7Z13 - chains 2 and 6 of the 28 polymer chains in the assembly; structure by electron microscopy, 3.40 A resolution.

# Chain 2
Protein: DNA replication licensing factor MCM2
From: Saccharomyces cerevisiae
Notes: EC 3.6.4.12
UniProt: A0A6A5Q1S9 (A0A6A5Q1S9_YEASX); residue numbers follow UniProt; this construct covers 1-868
Amino-acid sequence (868 residues; row label = number of the first residue in the row):
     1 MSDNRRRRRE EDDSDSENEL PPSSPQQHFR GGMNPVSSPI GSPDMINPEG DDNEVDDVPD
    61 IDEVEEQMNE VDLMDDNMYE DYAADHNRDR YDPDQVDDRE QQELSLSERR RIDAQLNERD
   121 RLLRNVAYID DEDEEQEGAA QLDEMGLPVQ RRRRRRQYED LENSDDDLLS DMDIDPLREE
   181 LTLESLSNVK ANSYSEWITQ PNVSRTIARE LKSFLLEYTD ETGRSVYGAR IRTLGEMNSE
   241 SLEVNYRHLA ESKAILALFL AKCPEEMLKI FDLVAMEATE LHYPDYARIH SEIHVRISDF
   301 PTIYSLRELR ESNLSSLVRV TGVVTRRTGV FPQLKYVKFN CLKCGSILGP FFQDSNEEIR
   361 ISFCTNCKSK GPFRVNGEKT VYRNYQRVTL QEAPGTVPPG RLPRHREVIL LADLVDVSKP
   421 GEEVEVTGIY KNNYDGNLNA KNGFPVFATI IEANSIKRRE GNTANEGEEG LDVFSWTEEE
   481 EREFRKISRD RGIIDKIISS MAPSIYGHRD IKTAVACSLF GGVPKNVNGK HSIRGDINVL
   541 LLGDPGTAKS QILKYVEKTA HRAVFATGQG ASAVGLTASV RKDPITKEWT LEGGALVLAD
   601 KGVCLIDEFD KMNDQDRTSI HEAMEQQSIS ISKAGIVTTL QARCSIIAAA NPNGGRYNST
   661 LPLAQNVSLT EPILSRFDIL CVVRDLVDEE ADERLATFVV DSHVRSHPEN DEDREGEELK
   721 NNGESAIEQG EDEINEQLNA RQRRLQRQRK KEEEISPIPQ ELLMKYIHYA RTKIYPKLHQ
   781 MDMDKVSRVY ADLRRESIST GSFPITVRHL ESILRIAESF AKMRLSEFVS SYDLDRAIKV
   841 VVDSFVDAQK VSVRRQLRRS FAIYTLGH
Disordered / not traced: 1-179, 710-737, 868
Metal / ion sites: Zn2+: Cys341, Cys344, Cys364, Cys367
Residues lining bound ligands:
  - ATP (adenosine-5'-triphosphate), molecule 1: Ile505, Tyr506, His508, Pro545, Gly546, Thr547, Ala548, Lys549, Ser550, Gln551, Asp607, Leu695, Val699
  - ATP, molecule 2: His531, Glu625, Gln626, Arg676, Val807, Arg808, Glu811

# Chain 6
Protein: DNA replication licensing factor MCM6
From: Saccharomyces cerevisiae
Notes: EC 3.6.4.12
UniProt: P53091 (MCM6_YEAST); residue numbers follow UniProt; this construct covers 1-1017
Amino-acid sequence (1017 residues; numbered 1 to 1017; the number before each row is that of its first residue):
     1 MSSPFPADTP SSNRPSNSSP PPSSIGAGFG SSSGLDSQIG SRLHFPSSSQ PHVSNSQTGP
    61 FVNDSTQFSS QRLQTDGSAT NDMEGNEPAR SFKSRALNHV KKVDDVTGEK VREAFEQFLE
   121 DFSVQSTDTG EVEKVYRAQI EFMKIYDLNT IYIDYQHLSM RENGALAMAI SEQYYRFLPF
   181 LQKGLRRVVR KYAPELLNTS DSLKRSEGDE GQADEDEQQD DDMNGSSLPR DSGSSAAPGN
   241 GTSAMATRSI TTSTSPEQTE RVFQISFFNL PTVHRIRDIR SEKIGSLLSI SGTVTRTSEV
   301 RPELYKASFT CDMCRAIVDN VEQSFKYTEP TFCPNPSCEN RAFWTLNVTR SRFLDWQKVR
   361 IQENANEIPT GSMPRTLDVI LRGDSVERAK PGDRCKFTGV EIVVPDVTQL GLPGVKPSST
   421 LDTRGISKTT EGLNSGVTGL RSLGVRDLTY KISFLACHVI SIGSNIGASS PDANSNNRET
   481 ELQMAANLQA NNVYQDNERD QEVFLNSLSS DEINELKEMV KDEHIYDKLV RSIAPAVFGH
   541 EAVKKGILLQ MLGGVHKSTV EGIKLRGDIN ICVVGDPSTS KSQFLKYVVG FAPRSVYTSG
   601 KASSAAGLTA AVVRDEEGGD YTIEAGALML ADNGICCIDE FDKMDISDQV AIHEAMEQQT
   661 ISIAKAGIHA TLNARTSILA AANPVGGRYN RKLSLRGNLN MTAPIMSRFD LFFVILDDCN
   721 EKIDTELASH IVDLHMKRDE AIEPPFSAEQ LRRYIKYART FKPILTKEAR SYLVEKYKEL
   781 RKDDAQGFSR SSYRITVRQL ESMIRLSEAI ARANCVDEIT PSFIAEAYDL LRQSIIRVDV
   841 DDVEMDEEFD NIESQSHAAS GNNDDNDDGT GSGVITSEPP ADIEEGQSEA TARPGTSEKK
   901 KTTVTYDKYV SMMNMIVRKI AEVDREGAEE LTAVDIVDWY LLQKENDLGS LAEYWEERRL
   961 AFKVIKRLVK DRILMEIHGT RHNLRDLENE ENENNKTVYV IHPNCEVLDQ LEPQDSS
Disordered / not traced: 1-101, 126-131, 201-259, 464-497, 786-791, 836-1017
Metal / ion sites: Zn2+: Cys311, Cys314, Cys333, Cys338
Residues lining bound ligands:
  - ADP (adenosine-5'-diphosphate): Val537, Phe538, Pro577, Ser578, Thr579, Ser580, Lys581, Ser582, Gln583, Leu727, His730, Ile731
  - ATP (adenosine-5'-triphosphate): Glu657, Gln658, Arg708, Val797, Arg798, Glu801
Curated features (UniProtKB/Swiss-Prot):
  - motif: Ser707 to Asp710 (Arginine finger)
  - binding site (ATP): Gly575 to Ser582
  - modified residue: Ser78 (Phosphoserine), Ser249 (Phosphoserine), Ser372 (Phosphoserine), Thr766 (Phosphothreonine)
  - mutagenesis: Lys581 (K581A: Loss of MCM2-7 complex helicase activity)
Reported in the primary citation:
  - mutagenesis - T423E/R424E: unchanged binding to MCM loading onto origin DNA
  - mutagenesis - T408E/Q409E/L410E/G411E/L412E: unchanged binding to loaded

# Chain 2 / chain 6 interface
Pairs across the interface - 102 pairs, chain 2 then chain 6:
  Arg310(2) - Val300(6)
  Arg310(2) - Glu387(6)
  Glu311(2) - Phe353(6)
  Glu311(2) - Asp355(6)
  Thr325(2) - Asp620(6)
  Arg360(2) - Trp344(6)  hydrogen bond (side chain-backbone)
  Arg360(2) - Thr345(6)
  Gln391(2) - Asp620(6)  hydrogen bond
  Pro394(2) - Leu672(6)  hydrophobic
  Pro399(2) - Met629(6)
  Pro399(2) - Leu630(6)
  Arg401(2) - Lys390(6)
  Arg401(2) - Pro391(6)  hydrogen bond (side chain-backbone)
  Arg404(2) - Thr297(6)  hydrogen bond
  Arg404(2) - Ser298(6)
  Arg404(2) - Glu299(6)
  His405(2) - Glu299(6)  salt bridge
  Asn432(2) - Val348(6)
  Asn432(2) - Phe353(6)
  Tyr434(2) - Tyr327(6)  hydrophobic
  Tyr434(2) - Pro413(6)
  Gly436(2) - Leu412(6)
  Asn437(2) - Lys416(6)
  Asn437(2) - Pro417(6)
  Leu438(2) - Arg301(6)
  Asn439(2) - Phe325(6)
  Asn439(2) - Lys326(6)
  Asn439(2) - Tyr327(6)
  Asn439(2) - Val407(6)
  Asn439(2) - Leu412(6)
  Ala440(2) - Val407(6)  hydrophobic
  Ala440(2) - Thr408(6)
  Ala440(2) - Leu412(6)  hydrophobic
  Asn442(2) - Trp356(6)
  Gly443(2) - Phe325(6)
  Phe444(2) - Glu303(6)
  Phe444(2) - Phe325(6)  hydrophobic
  Phe444(2) - Trp356(6)
  Pro445(2) - Glu303(6)
  Pro445(2) - Leu304(6)  hydrogen bond (backbone-backbone)
  Val446(2) - Pro302(6)
  Val446(2) - Trp356(6)  hydrophobic
  Phe447(2) - Pro302(6)  hydrogen bond (backbone-backbone)
  Phe447(2) - Leu346(6)  hydrophobic
  Ala502(2) - Glu561(6)
  Pro503(2) - Glu561(6)
  Ser504(2) - Thr559(6)
  Ser504(2) - Glu561(6)  hydrogen bond (backbone-side chain)
  Ser550(2) - Gln658(6)
  Gln551(2) - Ile563(6)
  Gln551(2) - Gln658(6)  hydrogen bond
  Lys554(2) - Thr660(6)
  Lys558(2) - Glu561(6)
  Phe565(2) - Ser662(6)  hydrogen bond (backbone-side chain)
  Thr567(2) - Glu654(6)
  Thr567(2) - Ser662(6)
  Gln569(2) - Val650(6)
  Gln569(2) - Lys665(6)
  Gly570(2) - Ile663(6)
  Gly570(2) - Ala664(6)  hydrogen bond (backbone-backbone)
  Gly570(2) - Lys665(6)  hydrogen bond (backbone-side chain)
  Ala571(2) - Ala664(6)
  Ser572(2) - Ala664(6)  hydrogen bond (backbone-backbone)
  Ser572(2) - Lys665(6)
  Val574(2) - Ala666(6)  hydrophobic
  Gly575(2) - Ala664(6)
  Gly575(2) - Lys665(6)
  Gly575(2) - His669(6)
  Ser579(2) - Ala666(6)
  Glu592(2) - Ala666(6)
  Leu598(2) - His669(6)
  Glu608(2) - Val650(6)
  Glu608(2) - His653(6)  salt bridge
  Lys611(2) - Val650(6)
  Lys611(2) - His653(6)
  Arg656(2) - Tyr793(6)  hydrogen bond
  Asp685(2) - Arg781(6)  salt bridge
  Asp685(2) - Ser792(6)
  Leu686(2) - Arg781(6)
  Val687(2) - Ser792(6)
  Glu689(2) - Lys778(6)
  Glu689(2) - Lys782(6)
  Asp692(2) - Tyr777(6)
  Asp692(2) - Arg781(6)  salt bridge
  Glu693(2) - Val774(6)
  Leu695(2) - Val797(6)  hydrophobic
  Ala696(2) - Val774(6)  hydrophobic
  Ala696(2) - Tyr777(6)  hydrophobic
  Thr697(2) - Val774(6)
  Val700(2) - Arg770(6)
  His703(2) - Lys557(6)
  His703(2) - Leu565(6)
  His703(2) - Glu801(6)  salt bridge
  His703(2) - Ile804(6)
  Val704(2) - Arg770(6)
  Ser706(2) - Lys557(6)
  Ser706(2) - Ser558(6)
  Ser706(2) - Thr559(6)  hydrogen bond
  His707(2) - Lys557(6)
  His707(2) - Lys762(6)
  His707(2) - Pro763(6)  hydrogen bond (side chain-backbone)
  His707(2) - Ile764(6)
Also at the interface, not in a pair above, chain 2 (77 interface residues in all): Leu314, Gly400, Leu402, Pro403, Arg406, Thr449, Thr463, Ile505, Pro545, Gly546, Tyr555, Ala566, Gly593, Gly594, Val699, Ser702, Pro708, Glu709, Lys751
Also at the interface, not in a pair above, chain 6 (84 interface residues in all): Arg296, Gln323, Lys358, Ile380, Val386, Val555, His556, Val560, Gly562, Lys564, Glu617, Tyr621, Thr622, Ala625, Ser647, Ala670, Ala703, Leu765, Ala785, Thr796, Arg798, Leu800

# In short
77 residues of chain 2 face 84 of chain 6 across their interface; the contacts include 15 hydrogen bonds and 5
salt bridges. Polar pairs include His405(2)-Glu299(6), Glu608(2)-His653(6) and Asp685(2)-Arg781(6). From the
paper: T423E/R424E of chain 6 leave binding to MCM loading onto origin DNA unchanged;
T408E/Q409E/L410E/G411E/L412E of chain 6 leave binding to loaded unchanged.
Here chain 2 is DNA replication licensing factor MCM2 and chain 6 is DNA replication licensing factor MCM6,
both from Saccharomyces cerevisiae. Entry 7Z13 (S. cerevisiae CMGE dimer nucleating origin DNA melting) was
determined by electron microscopy, deposited together with 7QHS.
